PDB entry 3FA4 | X-ray diffraction, 2.18 A resolution | chains B and C of the 4 polymer chains in the assembly

[Chain B (and C)]
Name: 2,3-dimethylmalate lyase
Source organism: Aspergillus niger
Notes: EC 4.1.3.32; chain C of this document is another copy of the same molecule, construct and numbering; everything in this record applies to it too
UniProtKB: Q2L887 (Q2L887_ASPNG); residue numbers follow UniProt; this construct covers 2-303
Sequence (302 residues; row label = number of the first residue in the row):
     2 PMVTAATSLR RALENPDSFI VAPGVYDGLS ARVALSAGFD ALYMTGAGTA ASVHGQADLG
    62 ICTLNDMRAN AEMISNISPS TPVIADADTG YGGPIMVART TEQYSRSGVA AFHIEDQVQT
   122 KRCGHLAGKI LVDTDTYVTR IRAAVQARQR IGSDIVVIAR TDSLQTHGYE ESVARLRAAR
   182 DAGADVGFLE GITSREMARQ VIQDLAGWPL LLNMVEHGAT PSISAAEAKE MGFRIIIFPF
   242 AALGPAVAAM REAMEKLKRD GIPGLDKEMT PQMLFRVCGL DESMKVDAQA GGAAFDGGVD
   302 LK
Unresolved in the structure: 123-129, 297-303 (chain C: 2, 124-129, 293-303)
Ion coordination: Mg2+: Asp87, Asp89

[Chain B / chain C interface]
Residue-residue contacts (22; chain B residue first):
  His55(B) - Arg100(C)  hydrogen bond
  Gln57(B) - Arg100(C)
  Ile62(B) - Ile96(C)  hydrophobic
  Ile62(B) - Met97(C)  hydrophobic
  Thr64(B) - Thr64(C)
  Thr64(B) - Asn66(C)  hydrogen bond
  Asn66(B) - Thr64(C)
  Asn66(B) - Asn66(C)
  Asn66(B) - Asp67(C)  hydrogen bond
  Asp67(B) - Asn66(C)  hydrogen bond
  Gly93(B) - Thr121(C)
  Gly94(B) - Thr121(C)
  Gly94(B) - Lys122(C)
  Ile96(B) - Ile62(C)  hydrophobic
  Met97(B) - Ile62(C)  hydrophobic
  Arg100(B) - His55(C)  hydrogen bond
  Arg100(B) - Gln57(C)
  Arg100(B) - Ile62(C)
  Gln120(B) - Gln120(C)
  Gln120(B) - Thr121(C)
  Thr121(B) - Gly93(C)
  Thr121(B) - Gln120(C)
Interface residues without a listed pair, chain B (17 interface residues in all): Leu60, Gly61, Leu65, Pro95
Interface residues without a listed pair, chain C (16 interface residues in all): Gly61, Gly94, Arg123

[Overview]
17 residues of chain B face 16 of chain C across their interface; the contacts include 5 hydrogen bonds. Polar
pairs include His55(B)-Arg100(C), Thr64(B)-Asn66(C) and Asn66(B)-Asp67(C). Asp87(B) and Asp89(B) coordinate
Mg2+.
Chain B and chain C are both 2,3-dimethylmalate lyase (Aspergillus niger); the structure, Crystal structure of
2,3-dimethylmalate lyase, a PEP mutase/isocitrate lyase superfamily member, triclinic crystal form, was
determined by X-ray diffraction (same publication as 3FA3).
